7CA3 - chains A and B; structure by electron microscopy, 4.50 A resolution (low resolution: residue-level contacts below are approximate; hydrogen-bond / salt-bridge calls are withheld).

[Chain A]
Protein: Gamma-aminobutyric acid type B receptor subunit 1
Source organism: Homo sapiens
UniProtKB: Q9UBS5 (GABR1_HUMAN); residue numbers follow UniProt; this construct covers 165-900
Chain sequence (771 residues; row label = number of the first residue in the row):
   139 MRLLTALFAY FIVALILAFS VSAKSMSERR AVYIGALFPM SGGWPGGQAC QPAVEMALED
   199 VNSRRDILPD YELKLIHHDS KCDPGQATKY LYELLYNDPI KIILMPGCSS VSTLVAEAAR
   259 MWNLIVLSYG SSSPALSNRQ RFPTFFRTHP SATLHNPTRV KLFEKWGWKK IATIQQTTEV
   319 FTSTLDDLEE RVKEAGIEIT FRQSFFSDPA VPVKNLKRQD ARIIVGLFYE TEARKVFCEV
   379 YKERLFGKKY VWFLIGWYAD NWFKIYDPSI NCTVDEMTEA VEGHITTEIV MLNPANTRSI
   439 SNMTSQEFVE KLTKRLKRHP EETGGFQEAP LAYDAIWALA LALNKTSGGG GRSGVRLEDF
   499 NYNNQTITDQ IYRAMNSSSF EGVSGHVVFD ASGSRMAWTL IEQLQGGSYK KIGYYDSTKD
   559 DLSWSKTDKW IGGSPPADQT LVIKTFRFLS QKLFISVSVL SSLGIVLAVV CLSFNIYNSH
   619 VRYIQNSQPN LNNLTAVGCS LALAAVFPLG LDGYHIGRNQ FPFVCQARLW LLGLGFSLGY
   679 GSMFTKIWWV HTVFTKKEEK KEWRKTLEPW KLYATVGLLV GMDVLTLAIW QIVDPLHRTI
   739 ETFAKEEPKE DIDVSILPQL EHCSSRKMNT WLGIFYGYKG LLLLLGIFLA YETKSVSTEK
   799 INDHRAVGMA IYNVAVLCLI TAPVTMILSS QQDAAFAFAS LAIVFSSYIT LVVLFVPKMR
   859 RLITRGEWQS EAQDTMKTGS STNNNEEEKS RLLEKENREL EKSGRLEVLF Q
Disordered / not traced: 139-166, 455-460, 486-493, 694-705, 862-909
Sequence notes: initiating methionine (139); expression tag (140-164, 901-909)
Disulfides: Cys220-Cys246, Cys376-Cys410
Residues lining bound ligands: FN0 ((3S)-5,7-ditert-butyl-3-oxidanyl-3-(trifluoromethyl)-1-benzofuran-2-one): Ile785, Ala788, Tyr789, Lys792, Gly806, Met807, Tyr810

[Chain B]
Protein: Gamma-aminobutyric acid type B receptor subunit 2
Source organism: Homo sapiens
UniProtKB: O75899 (GABR2_HUMAN); numbering as in UniProt (aligned over 1-787)
Chain sequence (822 residues; numbered 1 to 822; the number before each row is that of its first residue):
     1 MASPRSSGQP GPPPPPPPPP ARLLLLLLLP LLLPLAPGAW GWARGAPRPP PSSPPLSIMG
    61 LMPLTKEVAK GSIGRGVLPA VELAIEQIRN ESLLRPYFLD LRLYDTECDN AKGLKAFYDA
   121 IKYGPNHLMV FGGVCPSVTS IIAESLQGWN LVQLSFAATT PVLADKKKYP YFFRTVPSDN
   181 AVNPAILKLL KHYQWKRVGT LTQDVQRFSE VRNDLTGVLY GEDIEISDTE SFSNDPCTSV
   241 KKLKGNDVRI ILGQFDQNMA AKVFCCAYEE NMYGSKYQWI IPGWYEPSWW EQVHTEANSS
   301 RCLRKNLLAA MEGYIGVDFE PLSSKQIKTI SGKTPQQYER EYNNKRSGVG PSKFHGYAYD
   361 GIWVIAKTLQ RAMETLHASS RHQRIQDFNY TDHTLGRIIL NAMNETNFFG VTGQVVFRNG
   421 ERMGTIKFTQ FQDSREVKVG EYNAVADTLE IINDTIRFQG SEPPKDKTII LEQLRKISLP
   481 LYSILSALTI LGMIMASAFL FFNIKNRNQK LIKMSSPYMN NLIILGGMLS YASIFLFGLD
   541 GSFVSEKTFE TLCTVRTWIL TVGYTTAFGA MFAKTWRVHA IFKNVKMKKK IIKDQKLLVI
   601 VGGMLLIDLC ILICWQAVDP LRRTVEKYSM EPDPAGRDIS IRPLLEHCEN THMTIWLGIV
   661 YAYKGLLMLF GCFLAWETRN VSIPALNDSK YIGMSVYNVG IMCIIGAAVS FLTRDQPNVQ
   721 FCIVALVIIF CSTITLCLVF VPKLITLRTN PDAATQNRRF QFTQNQKKED SKTSTSVTSV
   781 NQASTSRSGR GGSENLYFQG GSGSGGDYKD DDDKDYKDDD DK
Disordered / not traced: 1-49, 292-301, 584-591, 749-822
Sequence notes: expression tag (788-822)
Swiss-Prot annotation at these positions:
  - modified residue (Phosphoserine): Ser776, Ser779
  - glycosylation (N-linked (GlcNAc...) asparagine): Asn90, Asn298, Asn389, Asn404, Asn453
  - natural variant: Ala567 (A567T: In NDPLHS), Gly693 (G693W: In DEE59; uncertain significance), Ser695 (S695I: In DEE59), Ile705 (I705N: In DEE59), Ala707 (A707T: In NDPLHS)
  - mutagenesis: Tyr118 (Y118A: Impairs interaction with GABBR1. Decreases signaling via G-proteins)
Disulfides: Cys108-Cys135, Cys237-Cys266, Cys265-Cys302
Residues lining bound ligands: FN0 ((3S)-5,7-ditert-butyl-3-oxidanyl-3-(trifluoromethyl)-1-benzofuran-2-one): Lys690, Tyr691, Met694, Leu738

[Chain A / chain B interface]
Residue-residue contacts (47; chain A residue first):
  Asp221(A) with Glu144(B)
  Pro222(A) with Glu144(B)
  Gly223(A) with Glu144(B); Ser145(B)
  Thr226(A) with Tyr118(B); Ser145(B)
  Lys227(A) with Gly148(B); Trp149(B)
  Leu229(A) with Tyr118(B)
  Tyr230(A) with Tyr118(B); Ile121(B); Lys122(B); Trp149(B)
  Asn235(A) with Lys122(B)
  Glu255(A) with Asn110(B); Ala111(B)
  Arg258(A) with Asp109(B)
  Met259(A) with Ala111(B); Lys115(B)
  Gln313(A) with Asp204(B)
  Thr315(A) with Gln206(B)
  Glu336(A) with Thr238(B)
  Thr338(A) with Glu230(B)
  Arg340(A) with Asp204(B); Phe232(B); Ser233(B)
  Gln341(A) with Asp204(B)
  Ser342(A) with Asp204(B); Ser209(B); Asn213(B)
  Phe343(A) with Glu210(B)
  Phe344(A) with Val162(B); Gln206(B); Glu210(B)
  Val349(A) with Asn213(B)
  Pro350(A) with Asn213(B)
  Asn353(A) with Thr229(B)
  Arg356(A) with Ile226(B)
  Gln357(A) with Glu230(B)
  Lys792(A) with Tyr691(B)
  Arg803(A) with Arg679(B)
  Tyr810(A) with Asn698(B)
  Asn811(A) with Tyr697(B)
  Ile818(A) with Ile705(B)
  Leu826(A) with Thr713(B)
  Phe836(A) with Val709(B)
  Phe843(A) with Tyr697(B)
Also at the interface, not in a pair above, chain A (40 interface residues in all): Gln224, Tyr234, Leu252, Trp260, Phe339, Leu815, Ile825
Also at the interface, not in a pair above, chain B (41 interface residues in all): Lys112, Leu114, Gln147, Lys168, Thr216, Ser227, Met694, Ile701, Ala708, Leu712, Val719

[In short]
Chain A and chain B form an interface of 40 and 41 residues respectively. Compound FN0 is bound between chain
A and chain B. From UniProt: one mutagenesis site on chain B.
Here chain A is Gamma-aminobutyric acid type B receptor subunit 1 and chain B is Gamma-aminobutyric acid type
B receptor subunit 2, both from Homo sapiens. Entry 7CA3 (Cryo-EM structure of human GABA(B) receptor bound to
the positive allosteric modulator rac-BHFF) was determined by electron microscopy, deposited together with
7CA5 and 7CUM.
